7NHG - chains A and B; structure by X-ray diffraction, 2.50 A resolution.

[Chain A]
Molecule: N6-adenosine-methyltransferase catalytic subunit
Source organism: Homo sapiens
Notes: EC 2.1.1.348
Reference sequence: Q86U44 (MTA70_HUMAN); residue numbers follow UniProt; this construct covers 354-580
Sequence (246 residues; row label = number of the first residue in the row):
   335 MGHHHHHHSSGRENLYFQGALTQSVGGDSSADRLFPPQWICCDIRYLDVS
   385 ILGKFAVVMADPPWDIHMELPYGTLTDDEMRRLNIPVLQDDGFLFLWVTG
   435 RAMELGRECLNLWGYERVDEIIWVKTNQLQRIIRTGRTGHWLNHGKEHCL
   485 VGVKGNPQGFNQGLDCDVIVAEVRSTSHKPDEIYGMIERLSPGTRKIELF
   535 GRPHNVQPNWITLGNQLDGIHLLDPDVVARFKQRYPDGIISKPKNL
Unresolved in the structure: 335-367, 401-407, 468-472, 575-580
Sequence notes: initiating methionine (335); expression tag (336-353)
Curated features (UniProtKB/Swiss-Prot):
  - region: Pro396 to Thr410 (Gate loop 1), Glu450 to Glu454 (Interaction with METTL14), Gln462 to Gly479 (Interphase loop), Gln464 to Lys480 (Interaction with METTL14), Arg465 to His478 (Positively charged region required for RNA-binding), Val507 to Asp515 (Gate loop 2)
  - binding site (S-adenosyl-L-methionine): Asp377, Ile378, Asp395, Lys513, Arg536 to Asn539, Asn549, Gln550
  - site (Interaction with METTL14): Glu438, Arg441
Small-molecule neighbours: UDQ (N-[[(3R)-3-Hydroxy-1-[6-(methylamino)pyrimidin-4-yl]piperidin-3-yl]methyl]-4-(piperidin-1-ylmethyl)benzamide): Cys376, Asp377, Ile378, Arg379, Asp395, Pro396, Leu409, Trp431, Trp457, Glu481, Ser511, His512, Lys513, Phe534, Gly535, Arg536, Gly548, Asn549, Gln550
What the authors report for this chain:
  - binding site for UDQ: Asp395, Trp431, Trp457, Lys513
  - contacts within the chain: Lys513-Glu532 (salt bridge)
  - conformationally variable residues (side-chain flip): Lys513

[Chain B]
Molecule: N6-adenosine-methyltransferase non-catalytic subunit
Source organism: Homo sapiens
Reference sequence: Q9HCE5 (MET14_HUMAN); numbering as in UniProt (aligned over 107-395)
Sequence (290 residues; numbered 106 to 395; the number before each row is that of its first residue):
   106 MLKGTQSLNPHNDYCQHFVDTGHRPQNFIRDVGLADRFEEYPKLRELIRL
   156 KDELIAKSNTPPMYLQADIEAFDIRELTPKFDVILLEPPLEEYYRETGIT
   206 ANEKCWTWDDIMKLEIDEIAAPRSFIFLWCGSGEGLDLGRVCLRKWGYRR
   256 CEDICWIKTNKNNPGKTKTLDPKAVFQRTKEHCLMGIKGTVKRSTDGDFI
   306 HANVDIDLIITEEPEIGNIEKPVEIFHIIEHFCLGRRRLHLFGRDSTIRP
   356 GWLTVGPTLTNSNYNAETYASYFSAPNSYLTGCTEEIERL
Unresolved in the structure: 106-117, 137-150, 202-208, 270-274, 296-308, 393-395
Sequence notes: initiating methionine (106)
Curated features (UniProtKB/Swiss-Prot):
  - region: Arg135, Asp136 (Interaction with METTL3), Ser237, Gly238 (Interaction with METTL3), Arg245 to Arg254 (Positively charged region required for RNA-binding), Arg255 to Asp258 (Interaction with METTL3), Lys278 to His287 (Interaction with METTL3), Lys297, Arg298 (Positively charged region required for RNA-binding), Asn308 to Asp312 (Interaction with METTL3)
  - site (Interaction with METTL3): Tyr146, Asp242, Arg245, Arg298
Disulfide bonds: Cys338-Cys388

[Interface between chain A and chain B]
Residue-residue contacts - 100 pairs, chain A then chain B:
  Phe427(A) - Val280(B)  hydrophobic
  Phe429(A) - Phe281(B)  hydrophobic
  Gly434(A) - Arg255(B)  hydrogen bond (backbone-side chain)
  Met437(A) - Arg245(B)
  Met437(A) - Arg255(B)  hydrogen bond
  Met437(A) - Asp258(B)
  Glu438(A) - Arg245(B)  salt bridge
  Glu438(A) - Arg249(B)
  Glu438(A) - Arg255(B)  salt bridge
  Arg441(A) - Leu241(B)
  Arg441(A) - Asp242(B)  salt bridge
  Arg441(A) - Arg245(B)
  Glu450(A) - Lys278(B)  salt bridge
  Arg451(A) - Gly238(B)  hydrogen bond (side chain-backbone)
  Arg451(A) - Leu241(B)
  Arg451(A) - Asp242(B)  salt bridge
  Val452(A) - Lys278(B)
  Val452(A) - Val280(B)  hydrophobic
  Val452(A) - Arg283(B)  hydrogen bond (backbone-side chain)
  Asp453(A) - Ala279(B)
  Asp453(A) - Val280(B)  hydrogen bond (side chain-backbone)
  Asp453(A) - Phe281(B)  hydrogen bond (side chain-backbone)
  Asp453(A) - Arg283(B)  salt bridge
  Glu454(A) - Leu241(B)
  Glu454(A) - Lys285(B)  hydrogen bond (backbone-side chain)
  Glu454(A) - His287(B)
  Ile455(A) - Phe281(B)  hydrophobic
  Ile456(A) - Cys260(B)  hydrophobic
  Ile456(A) - Ile262(B)  hydrophobic
  Ile456(A) - Lys285(B)
  Val458(A) - Ile262(B)  hydrophobic
  Val458(A) - Leu313(B)  hydrophobic
  Leu463(A) - Arg135(B)
  Gln464(A) - Tyr119(B)  hydrogen bond
  Gln464(A) - Phe133(B)
  Gln464(A) - Ile134(B)
  Gln464(A) - Arg135(B)  hydrogen bond (backbone-backbone)
  Ile466(A) - Ile134(B)  hydrophobic
  Ile466(A) - Ile315(B)  hydrophobic
  Gly473(A) - Glu257(B)
  Trp475(A) - Phe230(B)  hydrophobic
  Trp475(A) - Cys256(B)
  Trp475(A) - Glu257(B)
  Trp475(A) - Met290(B)  hydrophobic
  Trp475(A) - Phe337(B)
  Trp475(A) - Leu339(B)  hydrophobic
  Leu476(A) - Glu257(B)  hydrogen bond (backbone-side chain)
  Leu476(A) - Ile259(B)  hydrophobic
  Leu476(A) - Asp310(B)
  Leu476(A) - Ile311(B)
  Leu476(A) - Asp312(B)
  Leu476(A) - Phe337(B)  hydrophobic
  Asn477(A) - Asp310(B)  hydrogen bond (backbone-backbone)
  Asn477(A) - Ile311(B)
  Asn477(A) - Asp312(B)  hydrogen bond (backbone-backbone)
  His478(A) - Glu257(B)  salt bridge
  His478(A) - Ile311(B)
  His478(A) - Asp312(B)  salt bridge
  Gly479(A) - Ile311(B)
  Gly479(A) - Asp312(B)  hydrogen bond (backbone-side chain)
  Gly479(A) - Leu313(B)
  Lys480(A) - Asp258(B)  hydrogen bond (side chain-backbone)
  Lys480(A) - Cys260(B)
  Lys480(A) - Asp312(B)  salt bridge
  Lys480(A) - Leu313(B)
  His482(A) - Asp258(B)  salt bridge
  Val485(A) - Phe281(B)  hydrophobic
  Gln496(A) - Pro277(B)
  Gln496(A) - Ala279(B)
  Gln496(A) - Val280(B)
  Gly497(A) - Val280(B)  hydrogen bond (backbone-backbone)
  Gly497(A) - Gln282(B)
  Leu498(A) - Phe123(B)
  Leu498(A) - Val124(B)
  Asp499(A) - Cys120(B)
  Asp499(A) - Val124(B)
  Asp499(A) - Phe281(B)
  Asp499(A) - Gln282(B)  hydrogen bond (backbone-backbone)
  Cys500(A) - Pro130(B)
  Cys500(A) - Gln282(B)
  Cys500(A) - Thr284(B)
  Asp501(A) - Phe281(B)
  Asp501(A) - Gln282(B)  hydrogen bond (backbone-backbone)
  Asp501(A) - Arg283(B)
  Asp501(A) - Thr284(B)  hydrogen bond
  Asp501(A) - Lys285(B)  salt bridge
  Val502(A) - Pro130(B)
  Val502(A) - Gln131(B)
  Val502(A) - Thr284(B)
  Ile503(A) - Cys120(B)  hydrophobic
  Val504(A) - Tyr119(B)
  Val504(A) - Pro130(B)
  Val504(A) - Gln131(B)
  Glu516(A) - Asp118(B)
  Met520(A) - Cys120(B)  hydrophobic
  Met520(A) - Phe281(B)  hydrophobic
  Arg523(A) - Cys120(B)
  Arg523(A) - Gln121(B)
  Arg523(A) - Val124(B)
  Leu524(A) - Val280(B)  hydrophobic
Interface residues without a listed pair, chain A (43 interface residues in all): Arg435, Arg465, Ile467, His474
Interface residues without a listed pair, chain B (46 interface residues in all): Arg129, Glu239, Ile292, Val309

[Overview]
Chain A and chain B form an interface of 43 and 46 residues respectively, with 18 hydrogen bonds and 11 salt
bridges. Polar pairs include Glu438(A)-Arg245(B), Glu438(A)-Arg255(B) and Arg441(A)-Asp242(B). Chain A binds
compound UDQ. The paper reports a binding site for UDQ at Asp395(A), Trp431(A) and Trp457(A) among others;
conformational variability at Lys513(A).
Chain A is N6-adenosine-methyltransferase catalytic subunit and chain B is N6-adenosine-methyltransferase
non-catalytic subunit, both from Homo sapiens; the structure, Crystal structure of the human METTL3-METTL14
complex with compound ASI_M3M_041, was determined by X-ray diffraction together with 7NHI, 7NHJ, 7NHV, 7NI7,
7NI8, 7NIA and 11 further entries from the same study.
